Entry 5GM5 (X-ray diffraction, 1.73 A resolution); this record covers chain A.

== Chain A ==
Molecule: Endoglucanase-1
Organism: Aspergillus aculeatus
Notes: EC 3.2.1.4
UniProt: P22669 (GUN_ASPAC); residues 2-221 here correspond to UniProt positions 18-237 (UniProt number = residue number + 16)
Chain sequence (220 residues; numbered 2 to 221; the number before each row is that of its first residue):
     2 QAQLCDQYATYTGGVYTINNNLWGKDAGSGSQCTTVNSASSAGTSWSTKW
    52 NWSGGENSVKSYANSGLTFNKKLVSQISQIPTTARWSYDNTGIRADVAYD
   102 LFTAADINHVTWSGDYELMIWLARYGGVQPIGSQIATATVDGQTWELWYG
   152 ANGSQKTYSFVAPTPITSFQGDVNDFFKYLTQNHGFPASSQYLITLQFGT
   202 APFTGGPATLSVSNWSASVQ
Not modelled in the structure: 2-3
Construct notes: engineered mutation Ala202 (Glu218 in P22669)
Disulfide bonds: Cys6-Cys34

== Overview ==
Chain A is Endoglucanase-1 (Aspergillus aculeatus); the structure, Crystal structure of FI-CMCase from
Aspergillus aculeatus F-50 in complex with cellobiose, was determined by X-ray diffraction, deposited together
with 5GM3 and 5GM4.
